PDB entry 2JDI | X-ray diffraction, 1.90 A resolution | chains A and G of the 9 polymer chains in the assembly

[Chain A]
Molecule: ATP synthase subunit alpha heart isoform
Source organism: Bos taurus
Notes: EC 3.6.3.14
UniProtKB: P19483 (ATPA1_BOVIN); residues 1-510 here correspond to UniProt positions 44-553 (UniProt number = residue number + 43)
Amino-acid sequence (510 residues; row label = number of the first residue in the row):
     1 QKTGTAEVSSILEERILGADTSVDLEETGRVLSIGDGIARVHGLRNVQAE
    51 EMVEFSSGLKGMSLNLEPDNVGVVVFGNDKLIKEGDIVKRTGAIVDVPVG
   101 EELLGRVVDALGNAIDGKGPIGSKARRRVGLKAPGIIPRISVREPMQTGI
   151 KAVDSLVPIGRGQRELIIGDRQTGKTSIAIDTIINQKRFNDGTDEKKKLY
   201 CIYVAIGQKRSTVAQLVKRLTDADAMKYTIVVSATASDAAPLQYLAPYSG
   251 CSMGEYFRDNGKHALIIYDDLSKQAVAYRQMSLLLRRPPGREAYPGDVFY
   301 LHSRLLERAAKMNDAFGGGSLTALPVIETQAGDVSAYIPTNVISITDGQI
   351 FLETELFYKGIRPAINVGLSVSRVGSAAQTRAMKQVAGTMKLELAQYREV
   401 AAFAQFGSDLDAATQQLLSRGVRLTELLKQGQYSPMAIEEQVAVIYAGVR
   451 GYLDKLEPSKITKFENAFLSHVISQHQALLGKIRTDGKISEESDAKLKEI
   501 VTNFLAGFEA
Disordered / not traced: 1-23
Ion coordination: Mg2+: T176 (together with AMP-PNP)
Ligand contacts: AMP-PNP (ANP; phosphoaminophosphonic acid-adenylate ester): D170, R171, Q172, T173, G174, K175, T176, S177, E328, F357, R362, P363, Q430, G431, Q432, Y433
Curated features (UniProtKB/Swiss-Prot):
  - binding site (ATP): Q172, G174, K175, T176, S177, Q430, Q432
  - binding site (Mg(2+)): T176, D269
  - site: S370 (Required for activity)
  - modified residue: Q1 (Pyrrolidone carboxylic acid), S10 (Phosphoserine), S22 (Phosphoserine), S33 (Phosphoserine), S63 (Phosphoserine), K80 (N6-acetyllysine), K83 (N6-acetyllysine), K89 (N6-acetyllysine), T91 (Phosphothreonine), K118 (N6-acetyllysine), S123 (Phosphoserine), K124 (N6-acetyllysine), S141 (Phosphoserine), R161 (Omega-N-methylarginine), K187 (N6-acetyllysine), K196 (N6-acetyllysine), K197 (N6-acetyllysine), K218 (N6-acetyllysine), K262 (N6-acetyllysine), K384 (N6-acetyllysine) and 6 more in UniProt
  - glycosylation: S33 (O-linked (GlcNAc) serine)

[Chain G]
Molecule: ATP synthase gamma chain
Source organism: Bos taurus
Notes: EC 3.6.1.34
UniProtKB: P05631 (ATPG_BOVIN); residues 1-273 here correspond to UniProt positions 26-298 (UniProt number = residue number + 25)
Amino-acid sequence (273 residues; each row starts with the number of its first residue):
     1 ATLKDITRRLKSIKNIQKITKSMKMVAAAKYARAERELKPARVYGVGSLA
    51 LYEKADIKTPEDKKKHLIIGVSSDRGLCGAIHSSVAKQMKSEAANLAAAG
   101 KEVKIIGVGDKIRSILHRTHSDQFLVTFKEVGRRPPTFGDASVIALELLN
   151 SGYEFDEGSIIFNRFRSVISYKTEEKPIFSLDTISSAESMSIYDDIDADV
   201 LRNYQEYSLANIIYYSLKESTTSEQSARMTAMDNASKNASEMIDKLTLTF
   251 NRTRQAVITKELIEIISGAAALD
Disordered / not traced: 48-66, 87-104, 117-126, 149-158, 174-205
Curated features (UniProtKB/Swiss-Prot):
  - modified residue: K14 (N6-acetyllysine), K24 (N6-succinyllysine), K30 (N6-acetyllysine), K90 (N6-acetyllysine), S121 (Phosphoserine), K129 (N6-acetyllysine), K172 (N6-acetyllysine), K245 (N6-succinyllysine)

[How chain A and chain G interact]
Residue-residue contacts - 22 pairs, chain A then chain G:
  R286(A) with L272(G); D273(G), salt bridge
  P289(A) with I265(G), hydrophobic; I266(G)
  G290(A) with L262(G)
  R291(A) with I258(G); L262(G)
  E292(A) with E261(G)
  A293(A) with I265(G)
  E355(A) with K11(G), salt bridge
  A402(A) with K18(G); I19(G)
  F403(A) with K18(G); S22(G)
  F406(A) with I19(G), hydrophobic
  S408(A) with R133(G)
  D409(A) with V26(G); K30(G), salt bridge; R75(G), salt bridge; R133(G), salt bridge
  L410(A) with S22(G); V26(G)
Interface residues without a listed pair, chain G (16 interface residues in all): N15

[In short]
Chain A and chain G form an interface of 13 and 16 residues respectively; the contacts include 5 salt bridges.
Polar pairs include R286(A)-D273(G), E355(A)-K11(G) and D409(A)-K30(G). Chain A binds AMP-PNP. From UniProt: 7
ATP-binding residues and Mg2+-binding residues T176(A) and D269(A) on chain A.
Chain A is ATP synthase subunit alpha heart isoform and chain G is ATP synthase gamma chain, both from Bos
taurus; the structure, Ground state structure of F1-ATPase from bovine heart mitochondria (Bovine F1-ATPase
crystallised in the absence of ..., was determined by X-ray diffraction.
